5S58 - chains B and F of the 6 polymer chains in the assembly; structure by X-ray diffraction, 2.30 A resolution.

== Chain B ==
Name: Tubulin beta-2B chain
Organism: Bos taurus
UniProtKB: Q6B856 (TBB2B_BOVIN); the author numbering skips numbers that UniProt does not, so the offset changes along the chain: 1-42 = UniProt 1-42; 45-360 = UniProt 43-358; 369-455 = UniProt 359-445
Amino-acid sequence (445 residues; numbered 1 to 455; 10 numbers in that range are skipped by the numbering (no residue carries them; nothing is unmodelled there); the number before each row is that of its first residue):
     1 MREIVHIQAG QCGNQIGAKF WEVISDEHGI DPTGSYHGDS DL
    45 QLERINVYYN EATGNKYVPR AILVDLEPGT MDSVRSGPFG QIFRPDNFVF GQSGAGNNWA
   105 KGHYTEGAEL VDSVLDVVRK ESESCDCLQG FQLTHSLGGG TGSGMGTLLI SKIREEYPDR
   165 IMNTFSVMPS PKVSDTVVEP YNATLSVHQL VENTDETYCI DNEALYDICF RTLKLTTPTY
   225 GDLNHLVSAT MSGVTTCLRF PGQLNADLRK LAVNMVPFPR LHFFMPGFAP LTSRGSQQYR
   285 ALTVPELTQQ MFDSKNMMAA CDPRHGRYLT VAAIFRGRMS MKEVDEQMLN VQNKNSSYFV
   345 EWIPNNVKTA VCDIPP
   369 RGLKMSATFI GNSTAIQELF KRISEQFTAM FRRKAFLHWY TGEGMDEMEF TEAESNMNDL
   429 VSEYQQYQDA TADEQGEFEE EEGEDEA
Unresolved in the structure: 279-280, 438-455
UniProt features mapped onto this chain:
  - motif: M1 to I4 (MREI motif)
  - binding site (GTP): Q11, E71, S140, G144, T145, G146, N206, N228
  - binding site (Mg(2+)): E71
  - modified residue: S40 (Phosphoserine), T57 (Phosphothreonine), K60 (N6-acetyllysine), S174 (Phosphoserine), T287 (Phosphothreonine), T292 (Phosphothreonine), R320 (Omega-N-methylarginine), E448 (5-glutamyl polyglutamate)
  - cross-link (Glycyl lysine isopeptide (Lys-Gly)): K60 (interchain with G-Cter in ubiquitin), K326 (interchain with G-Cter in ubiquitin)
Ion coordination: Mg2+: Q11 (together with GDP); Ca2+: E113 (shared with 1 residue of chain C)
Ligand contacts: GDP (guanosine-5'-diphosphate): G10, Q11, C12, Q15, I16, D69, A99, N101, S140, G142, G143, G144, T145, G146, S147, V171, P173, V177, D179, E183, N206, L209, Y224, L227, N228
What the authors report for this chain:
  - binding site for 2-(N-morpholino)-ethanesulfonic acid: D199

== Chain F ==
Name: Tubulin-Tyrosine Ligase
Organism: Gallus gallus
UniProtKB: E1BQ43 (E1BQ43_CHICK); numbering as in UniProt (aligned over 1-378)
Amino-acid sequence (384 residues; each row starts with the number of its first residue):
     1 MYTFVVRDEN SSVYAEVSRL LLATGQWKRL RKDNPRFNLM LGERNRLPFG RLGHEPGLVQ
    61 LVNYYRGADK LCRKASLVKL IKTSPELSES CTWFPESYVI YPTNLKTPVA PAQNGIRHLI
   121 NNTRTDEREV FLAAYNRRRE GREGNVWIAK SSAGAKGEGI LISSEASELL DFIDEQGQVH
   181 VIQKYLEKPL LLEPGHRKFD IRSWVLVDHL YNIYLYREGV LRTSSEPYNS ANFQDKTCHL
   241 TNHCIQKEYS KNYGRYEEGN EMFFEEFNQY LMDALNTTLE NSILLQIKHI IRSCLMCIEP
   301 AISTKHLHYQ SFQLFGFDFM VDEELKVWLI EVNGAPACAQ KLYAELCQGI VDVAISSVFP
   361 LADTGQKTSQ PTSIFIKLHH HHHH
Unresolved in the structure: 106-124, 152-158, 363-371, 381-384
Differences from the reference sequence: expression tag (379-384)
Ion coordination: Mg2+: E331, N333 (together with AMP-PCP)
Ligand contacts: AMP-PCP (ACP; phosphomethylphosphonic acid adenylate ester): K74, P95, I148, K150, Q183, K184, Y185, L186, K198, D200, R202, R222, H239, L240, T241, N242, D318, M320, I330, E331, N333

== Interface between chain B and chain F ==
Contacting residue pairs - 9 pairs, chain B then chain F:
  R311(B) - R31(F)
  L333(B) - P56(F)
  L333(B) - G57(F)
  Q336(B) - R36(F)  hydrogen bond
  N337(B) - R36(F)  hydrogen bond
  N337(B) - L58(F)
  S340(B) - L30(F)
  S340(B) - N34(F)
  E345(B) - R31(F)  salt bridge
Interface residues without a listed pair, chain B (9 interface residues in all): K338, S341, N349
Interface residues without a listed pair, chain F (11 interface residues in all): M1, T3, K28, E55

== Overview ==
Chain B and chain F form an interface of 9 and 11 residues respectively; the contacts include 2 hydrogen bonds
and 1 salt bridge. Polar contacts include E345(B)-R31(F), Q336(B)-R36(F) and N337(B)-R36(F). Ligands of chain
B: GDP. Chain F binds AMP-PCP. From the paper: a binding site for 2-(N-morpholino)-ethanesulfonic acid at
D199(B).
Here chain B is Tubulin beta-2B chain (Bos taurus) and chain F is Tubulin-Tyrosine Ligase (Gallus gallus).
Entry 5S58 (Tubulin-Z2856434826-complex) was determined by X-ray diffraction (same publication as 5S4L, 5S4M,
5S4N, 5S4O, 5S4P, 5S4Q and 52 further entries).
